9CZ7 - chains A and D of the 4 polymer chains in the assembly; structure by X-ray diffraction, 2.57 A resolution.

Chain A:
Name: Integrin alpha-V heavy chain
From: Homo sapiens
UniProtKB: P06756 (ITAV_HUMAN); residues 1-595 here correspond to UniProt positions 31-625 (UniProt number = residue number + 30)
Amino-acid sequence (605 residues; row label = number of the first residue in the row):
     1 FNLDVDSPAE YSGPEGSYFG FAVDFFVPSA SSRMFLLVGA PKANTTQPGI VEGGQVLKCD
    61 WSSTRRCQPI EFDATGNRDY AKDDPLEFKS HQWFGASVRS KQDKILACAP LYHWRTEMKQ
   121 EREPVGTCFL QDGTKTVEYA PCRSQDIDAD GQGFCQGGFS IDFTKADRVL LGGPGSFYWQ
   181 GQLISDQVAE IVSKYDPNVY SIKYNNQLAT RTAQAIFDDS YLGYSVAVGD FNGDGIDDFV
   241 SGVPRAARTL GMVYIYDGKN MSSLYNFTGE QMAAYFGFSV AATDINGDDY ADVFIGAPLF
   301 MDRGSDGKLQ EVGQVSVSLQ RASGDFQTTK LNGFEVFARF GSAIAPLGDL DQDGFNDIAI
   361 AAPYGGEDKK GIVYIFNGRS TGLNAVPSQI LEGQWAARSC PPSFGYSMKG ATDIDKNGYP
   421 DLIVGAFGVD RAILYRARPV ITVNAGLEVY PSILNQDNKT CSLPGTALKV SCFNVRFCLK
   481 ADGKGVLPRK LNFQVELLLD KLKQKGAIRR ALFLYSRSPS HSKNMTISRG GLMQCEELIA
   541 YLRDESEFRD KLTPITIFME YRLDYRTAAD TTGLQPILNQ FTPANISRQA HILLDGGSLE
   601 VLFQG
Unresolved in the structure: 596-605
Differences from the reference sequence: conflict Cys400 (Met430 in P06756); expression tag (596-605)
Disulfides: Cys59-Cys67, Cys108-Cys128, Cys142-Cys155, Cys461-Cys472, Cys478-Cys535
Covalent attachments: N-acetylglucosamine (NAG) linked to Asn44, Asn260; glycan linked to Asn266
Metal / ion sites: Ca2+ site 1: Asp230, Asn232, Asp234, Ile236, Asp238; Ca2+ site 2: Asp284, Asn286, Asp288, Tyr290, Asp292; Ca2+ site 3: Asp349, Asp351, Asp353, Phe355, Asp357; Ca2+ site 4: Asp413, Asp415, Asn417, Tyr419, Asp421
Ligand contacts: A1A6A ((2S)-phenyl{(3S)-3-[4-(5,6,7,8-tetrahydro-1,8-naphthyridin-2-yl)butoxy]pyrrolidin-1-yl}acetic acid): Asp150, Phe177, Tyr178, Gln180, Thr212, Ala213, Ala215, Asp218

Chain D:
Name: 17E6 Fab heavy chain
From: Mus musculus
Notes: antibody fragment or engineered binder
Amino-acid sequence (218 residues; numbered 1 to 218; the number before each row is that of its first residue):
     1 QVQLQQSGAE LAEPGASVKM SCKASGYTFS SFWMHWVKQR PGQGLEWIGY INPNSGYTEC
    61 NEIFRDKATM TADTSSSTAY MQLSGLTSED SAVYYCASFL GRGAMDYWGQ GTSVTVSSAK
   121 TTAPSVYPLA PVCGDTTGSS VTLGCLVKGY FPEPVTLTWN SGSLSAGVHT FPAVLQSSLY
   181 TLSSSVTVVA STWPSQSITC NVAHPASSTK VDKKIEPR
Unresolved in the structure: 134-137, 218
Disulfides: Cys22-Cys96, Cys145-Cys200

Interface between chain A and chain D:
Residue-residue contacts - 33 pairs, chain A then chain D:
  Glu117(A) - Gly101(D)
  Glu117(A) - Arg102(D)  salt bridge
  Met118(A) - Trp33(D)  hydrophobic
  Met118(A) - Phe99(D)  hydrophobic
  Ser144(A) - Ser31(D)
  Gln145(A) - Ser31(D)  hydrogen bond (backbone-backbone)
  Gln145(A) - Phe32(D)
  Gln145(A) - Trp33(D)  hydrogen bond (side chain-backbone)
  Gln145(A) - Asn52(D)
  Gln145(A) - Phe99(D)  hydrogen bond (side chain-backbone)
  Gln145(A) - Leu100(D)
  Gln145(A) - Gly101(D)
  Asp146(A) - Ser31(D)
  Asp146(A) - Asn52(D)
  Asp146(A) - Asn54(D)  hydrogen bond
  Gln152(A) - Ser31(D)  hydrogen bond
  Phe177(A) - Asn54(D)
  Asn198(A) - Arg102(D)  hydrogen bond (backbone-side chain)
  Val199(A) - Leu100(D)
  Tyr200(A) - Arg102(D)  hydrogen bond
  Ser201(A) - Phe32(D)
  Ile202(A) - Phe32(D)
  Lys203(A) - Tyr27(D)
  Lys203(A) - Phe32(D)
  Lys203(A) - Ser98(D)
  Lys203(A) - Phe99(D)  hydrogen bond (side chain-backbone)
  Lys203(A) - Asp106(D)  salt bridge
  Asn205(A) - Gln1(D)  hydrogen bond
  Asn205(A) - Gly26(D)
  Gln207(A) - Thr28(D)  hydrogen bond
  Arg211(A) - Thr74(D)  hydrogen bond (side chain-backbone)
  Arg211(A) - Ser75(D)
  Thr212(A) - Asn54(D)  hydrogen bond
Also at the interface, not in a pair above, chain A (19 interface residues in all): Ile147, Tyr204
Also at the interface, not in a pair above, chain D (22 interface residues in all): Val2, Ser30, Ser77, Gly103, Tyr107

Overview:
19 residues of chain A and 22 residues of chain D are in contact; the contacts include 12 hydrogen bonds and 2
salt bridges. Polar contacts include Glu117(A)-Arg102(D), Lys203(A)-Asp106(D) and Gln145(A)-Trp33(D). Chain A
binds compound A1A6A. Covalently linked N-acetylglucosamine: at Asn44(A) and Asn260(A).
Here chain A is Integrin alpha-V heavy chain (Homo sapiens) and chain D is 17E6 Fab heavy chain (Mus
musculus). Entry 9CZ7 (Crystal structure of integrin avb6 headpiece in complex with compound 12) was
determined by X-ray diffraction, deposited together with 9CZA, 9CZD and 9CZF.
